Entry 3OR7 (X-ray diffraction, 2.30 A resolution); this record covers chains B and C of the 3 polymer chains in the assembly.

Chain B:
Name: antibody fab fragment light chain
Source organism: Mus musculus
Notes: antibody fragment or engineered binder
Amino-acid sequence (212 residues; row label = number of the first residue in the row):
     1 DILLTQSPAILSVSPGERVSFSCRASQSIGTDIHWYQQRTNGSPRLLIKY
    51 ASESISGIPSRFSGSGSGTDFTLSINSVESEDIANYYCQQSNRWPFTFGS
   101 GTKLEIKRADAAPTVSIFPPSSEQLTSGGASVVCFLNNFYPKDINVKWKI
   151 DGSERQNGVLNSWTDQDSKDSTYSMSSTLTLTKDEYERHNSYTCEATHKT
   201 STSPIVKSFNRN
Cystine bridges: C23-C88, C134-C194

Chain C:
Name: Voltage-gated potassium channel
Source organism: Streptomyces lividans
UniProt: P0A334 (KCSA_STRLI); residue numbers follow UniProt; this construct covers 22-124
Amino-acid sequence (103 residues; each row starts with the number of its first residue):
    22 SALHWRAAGAATVLLVIVLLAGSYLAVLAERGAPGAQLITYPRALWWSVI
    72 TATTVGYGDLYPVTLWGRCVAVVVMVAGITSFGLVTAALATWFVGREQER
   122 RGH
Differences from the reference sequence: engineered mutation I71 (Glu in P0A334); conflict C90 (Leu in P0A334)
Curated features (UniProtKB/Swiss-Prot):
  - motif: T75 to D80 (Selectivity filter)
Bound ions: K+ site 1: T75, V76; K+ site 2 near T75 (its only coordinating residue here); K+ site 3: G77, Y78

Chain B / chain C interface:
Contacting residue pairs (17; chain B residue first):
  D32(B) - R64(C)  salt bridge
  S91(B) - I60(C)
  N92(B) - Q58(C)
  N92(B) - I60(C)
  N92(B) - R64(C)
  R93(B) - G56(C)  hydrogen bond (side chain-backbone)
  R93(B) - A57(C)
  R93(B) - Q58(C)
  R93(B) - I60(C)
  W94(B) - R52(C)
  W94(B) - G53(C)
  W94(B) - A54(C)
  W94(B) - P55(C)
  W94(B) - G56(C)  hydrogen bond (backbone-backbone)
  W94(B) - A57(C)  hydrogen bond (backbone-backbone)
  W94(B) - I60(C)
  F96(B) - I60(C)  hydrophobic
Also at the interface, not in a pair above, chain C (10 interface residues in all): T61

Overview:
The interface between chain B and chain C involves 6 residues on one side and 10 on the other, with 3 hydrogen
bonds and 1 salt bridge. Among the polar pairs are D32(B)-R64(C), R93(B)-G56(C) and W94(B)-G56(C). G77(C) and
Y78(C) form the K+ site 3.
Chain B is antibody fab fragment light chain (Mus musculus) and chain C is Voltage-gated potassium channel
(Streptomyces lividans); the structure, On the structural basis of modal gating behavior in K+channels - E71I,
was determined by X-ray diffraction (same publication as 3OR6).
